7JV9 - chain A; structure by X-ray diffraction, 2.70 A resolution.

# Chain A
Protein: 5'-nucleotidase
Source organism: Homo sapiens
Notes: EC 3.1.3.5
Reference sequence: P21589 (5NTD_HUMAN); residues 27-549 here = UniProt positions 27-549
Chain sequence (525 residues; numbered 25 to 549; the number before each row is that of its first residue):
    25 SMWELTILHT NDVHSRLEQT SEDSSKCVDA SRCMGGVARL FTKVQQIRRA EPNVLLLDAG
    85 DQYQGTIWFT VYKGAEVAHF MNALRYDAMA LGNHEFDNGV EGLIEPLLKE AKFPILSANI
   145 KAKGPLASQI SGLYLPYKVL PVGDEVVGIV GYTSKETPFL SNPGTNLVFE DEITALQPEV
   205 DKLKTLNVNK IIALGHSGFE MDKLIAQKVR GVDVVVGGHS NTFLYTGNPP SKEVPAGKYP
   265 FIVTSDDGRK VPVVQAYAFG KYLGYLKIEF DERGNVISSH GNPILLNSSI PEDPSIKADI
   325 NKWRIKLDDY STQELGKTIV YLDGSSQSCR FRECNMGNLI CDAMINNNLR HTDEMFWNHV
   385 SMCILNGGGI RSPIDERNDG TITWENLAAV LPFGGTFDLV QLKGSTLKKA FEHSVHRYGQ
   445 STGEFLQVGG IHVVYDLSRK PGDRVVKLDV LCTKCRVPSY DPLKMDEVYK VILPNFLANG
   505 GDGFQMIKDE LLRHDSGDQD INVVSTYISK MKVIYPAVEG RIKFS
Sequence notes: expression tag (25-26); engineered mutation D53 (Asn in P21589), D333 (Asn in P21589), D403 (Asn in P21589)
Swiss-Prot annotation at these positions:
  - binding site (Zn(2+)): D36, H38, D85, N117, H220, H243
  - binding site (AMP): R354, N390, R395, F417, F500, D506
  - binding site (IMP): R354, N390, R395, F417, F500, D506
  - site (Transition state stabilizer): H118, D121
  - lipidation: S549 (GPI-anchor amidated serine)
  - glycosylation: N311 (N-linked (GlcNAc...) asparagine)
  - natural variant: C358 (C358Y: In CALJA)
Disulfides: C51-C57, C353-C358, C365-C387, C476-C479
Covalently attached groups: N-acetylglucosamine (NAG) linked to N311
Bound ions: Zn2+ site 1: D36, H38, D85; Zn2+ site 2: D85, N117, H220, H243 (together with VPG); Ca2+: N213, D237, G298
Ligand contacts: VPG (6-chloro-N-[(2-chlorophenyl)methyl]-1-[5-O-(phosphonomethyl)-beta-D-ribofuranosyl]-1H-pyrazolo[3,4-d]pyrimidin-4-amine): D36, H38, D85, N117, H118, D121, L184, S185, N186, H220, H243, N245, R354, N390, G392, G393, R395, F417, G447, E448, P498, F500, D506

# In short
Bound to chain A: compound VPG. N-acetylglucosamine is covalently linked to N311. The Zn2+ site 1 is built by
D36, H38 and D85. From UniProt: 6 Zn2+-binding residues, 6 AMP-binding residues and 6 IMP-binding residues.
Chain A is 5'-nucleotidase (Homo sapiens); the structure, Human CD73 (ecto 5'-nucleotidase) in complex with
compound 12, was determined by X-ray diffraction, deposited together with 7JV8.
